3AXK - chains A and S of the 4 polymer chains in the assembly; structure by X-ray diffraction, 1.90 A resolution.

Chain A:
Name: Ribulose bisphosphate carboxylase large chain
Organism: Oryza sativa Japonica Group
Notes: EC 4.1.1.39
Reference sequence: P0C512 (RBL_ORYSJ); numbering as in UniProt (aligned over 1-477)
Chain sequence (477 residues; row label = number of the first residue in the row):
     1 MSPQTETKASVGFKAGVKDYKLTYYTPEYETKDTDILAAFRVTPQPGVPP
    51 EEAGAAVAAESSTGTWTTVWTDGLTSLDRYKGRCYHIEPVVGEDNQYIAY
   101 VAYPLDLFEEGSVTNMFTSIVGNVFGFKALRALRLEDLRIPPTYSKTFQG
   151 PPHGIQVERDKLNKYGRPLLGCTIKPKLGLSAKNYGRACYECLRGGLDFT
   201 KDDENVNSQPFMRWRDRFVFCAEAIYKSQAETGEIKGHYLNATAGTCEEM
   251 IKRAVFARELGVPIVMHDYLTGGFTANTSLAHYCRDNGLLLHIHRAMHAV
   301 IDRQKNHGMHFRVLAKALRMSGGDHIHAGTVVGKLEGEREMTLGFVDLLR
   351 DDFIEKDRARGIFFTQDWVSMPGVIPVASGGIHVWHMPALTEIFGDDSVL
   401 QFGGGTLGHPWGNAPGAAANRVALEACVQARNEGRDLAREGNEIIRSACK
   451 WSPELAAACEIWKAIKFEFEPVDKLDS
Not modelled in the structure: 1-19, 64-67, 333-337, 463-477
Modified residues: K201 (lysine nz-carboxylic acid; KCX)
Bound ions: Mg2+: K201, D203, E204
Ligand contacts:
  - NADPH (NDP; NADPH dihydro-nicotinamide-adenine-dinucleotide phosphate), molecule 1: E60, T68, N123, G126, F127
  - NADPH (NDP), molecule 2: T173, K175, K201, H294, R295, H298, G329, S379, G380, G381, I382, F402, G403, G404, G405

Chain S:
Name: Ribulose bisphosphate carboxylase small chain, chloroplastic
Organism: Oryza sativa Japonica Group
Notes: EC 4.1.1.39
Reference sequence: Q0INY7 (RBS1_ORYSJ); the author numbering skips numbers that UniProt does not, so the offset changes along the chain: 1-46 = UniProt 48-93; 48-129 = UniProt 94-175
Chain sequence (129 residues; row label = number of the first residue in the row; note: 1 number in that range is skipped by the numbering (no residue carries it; nothing is unmodelled there); numbering starts at 0):
     0 XMQVWPIEGIKKFETLSYLPPLTVEDLLKQIEYLLRSKWVPCLEFSK
    48 VGFVYRENHRSPGYYDGRYWTMWKLPMFGCTDATQVLKELEEAKKAYPDA
    98 FVRIIGFDNVRQVQCISFIAYKPPGCEESGGN
Not modelled in the structure: 122-129
Modified residues: NME (methylamine) at position 0
Differences from the reference sequence: amidation (0); conflict C112 (Leu158 in Q0INY7)

Interface between chain A and chain S:
Contacting residue pairs (79; chain A residue first):
  Q156(A) - V110(S)
  Q156(A) - Q111(S)
  K161(A) - G60(S)
  K161(A) - R65(S)  hydrogen bond (backbone-side chain)
  N163(A) - E13(S)
  N163(A) - R65(S)
  K164(A) - E13(S)  salt bridge
  Y165(A) - T14(S)  hydrogen bond (backbone-side chain)
  Y165(A) - Q111(S)
  Y165(A) - C112(S)
  Y165(A) - I113(S)
  Y165(A) - S114(S)
  G166(A) - T14(S)
  G166(A) - C112(S)  hydrogen bond (backbone-backbone)
  R167(A) - E13(S)  salt bridge
  R167(A) - T14(S)  hydrogen bond
  R194(A) - W4(S)  hydrogen bond (side chain-backbone)
  R194(A) - P5(S)  hydrogen bond (side chain-backbone)
  R194(A) - I6(S)
  G195(A) - Y17(S)
  G196(A) - Y17(S)
  Y226(A) - R53(S)  hydrogen bond
  Q229(A) - Y62(S)
  A230(A) - K10(S)
  E231(A) - P5(S)
  E231(A) - I6(S)
  E231(A) - K10(S)
  T232(A) - K10(S)
  T232(A) - K11(S)  hydrogen bond (backbone-backbone)
  G233(A) - F50(S)
  G233(A) - V51(S)
  E234(A) - K11(S)
  E234(A) - F12(S)
  E234(A) - E13(S)  hydrogen bond (side chain-backbone)
  E234(A) - S16(S)
  I235(A) - V51(S)  hydrophobic
  I235(A) - Y62(S)  hydrophobic
  I235(A) - R65(S)
  R258(A) - S58(S)
  R258(A) - P59(S)
  G261(A) - R53(S)  hydrogen bond (backbone-side chain)
  G261(A) - R57(S)
  G261(A) - P59(S)
  V262(A) - P59(S)
  P263(A) - Y62(S)
  N287(A) - P59(S)
  G288(A) - P59(S)
  L289(A) - P59(S)  hydrophobic
  P410(A) - M1(S)
  W411(A) - M1(S)
  W411(A) - Q2(S)
  A414(A) - W4(S)  hydrophobic
  P415(A) - Q2(S)
  A418(A) - W4(S)  hydrophobic
  R421(A) - E13(S)  salt bridge
  R421(A) - T14(S)
  R421(A) - S16(S)
  R421(A) - Y17(S)
  V422(A) - Y17(S)
  E425(A) - E13(S)
  E425(A) - T14(S)
  E425(A) - L15(S)  hydrogen bond (side chain-backbone)
  E425(A) - S16(S)  hydrogen bond (side chain-backbone)
  E425(A) - Y17(S)  hydrogen bond (side chain-backbone)
  E425(A) - L18(S)
  A426(A) - L18(S)
  Q429(A) - L18(S)
  Q429(A) - L21(S)
  Q429(A) - Q29(S)
  R431(A) - Y32(S)
  N432(A) - Q29(S)
  N432(A) - Y32(S)  hydrogen bond
  N432(A) - R35(S)
  E433(A) - K28(S)
  W451(A) - Y17(S)
  W451(A) - L18(S)  hydrophobic
  W451(A) - P19(S)  hydrophobic
  P453(A) - Q2(S)
  E454(A) - W4(S)
Other interface residues (no listed pair), chain A (45 interface residues in all): D160, D198, K236, V428
Other interface residues (no listed pair), chain S (38 interface residues in all): NME_0, V3, D25, R100

Summary:
45 residues of chain A and 38 residues of chain S are in contact; the contacts include 14 hydrogen bonds and 3
salt bridges. Polar contacts include K164(A)-E13(S), R167(A)-E13(S) and R421(A)-E13(S). Ligands of chain A:
NADPH. K201(A), D203(A) and E204(A) coordinate Mg2+.
Chain A is Ribulose bisphosphate carboxylase large chain and chain S is Ribulose bisphosphate carboxylase
small chain, chloroplastic, both from Oryza sativa Japonica Group; the structure, Structure of rice Rubisco in
complex with NADP(H), was determined by X-ray diffraction, deposited together with 3AXM and 1WDD.
